Entry 8Q3W (electron microscopy, 3.18 A resolution); this record covers chains C and E of the 12 polymer chains in the assembly.

Chain C (and E):
Molecule: Insertion sequence IS5376 putative ATP-binding protein
Organism: Geobacillus stearothermophilus
Notes: chain E of this document is another copy of the same molecule, construct and numbering; everything in this record applies to it too
Reference sequence: Q45619 (ISTB_GEOSE); residue numbers follow UniProt; this construct covers 1-251
Chain sequence (254 residues; each row starts with the number of its first residue; numbers below 1 keep their minus sign (Gly-2 is residue -2)):
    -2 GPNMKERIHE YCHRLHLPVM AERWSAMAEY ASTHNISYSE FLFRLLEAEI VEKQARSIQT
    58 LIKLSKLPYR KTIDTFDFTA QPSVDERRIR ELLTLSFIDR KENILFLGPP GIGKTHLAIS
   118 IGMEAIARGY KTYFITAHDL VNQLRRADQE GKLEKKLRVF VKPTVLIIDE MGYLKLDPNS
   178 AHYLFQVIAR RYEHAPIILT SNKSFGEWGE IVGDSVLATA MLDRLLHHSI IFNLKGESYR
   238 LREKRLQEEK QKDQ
Unresolved in the structure: -2 to 0, 247-251
Sequence notes: expression tag (-2 to 0)
Metal / ion sites: Mg2+: Thr112 (together with ATP)
Small-molecule neighbours:
  - ATP (adenosine-5'-triphosphate), molecule 1: Tyr66, Lys68, Thr72, Phe73, Asp74, Gln78, Pro106, Pro107, Gly108, Ile109, Gly110, Lys111, Thr112, His113, Glu167, Tyr170, Tyr236, Arg237
  - ATP, molecule 2: Tyr189, Arg221, His224
Curated features (UniProtKB/Swiss-Prot):
  - binding site (ATP): Gly105 to Thr112
What the authors report for this chain:
  - mutagenesis - Y35A, R84A, E167Q, Y170A: decreased catalytic activity
  - mutagenesis - Y170A: unchanged catalytic activity (integration activity)

How chain C and chain E interact:
Contacting residue pairs - 24 pairs, chain C then chain E:
  Glu99(C) - Gln244(E)
  Glu151(C) - Arg143(E)
  Phe182(C) - Tyr170(E)  hydrophobic
  Phe182(C) - Leu171(E)  hydrophobic
  Gln183(C) - Leu171(E)
  Tyr189(C) - Arg237(E)  hydrogen bond
  Val213(C) - Asn199(E)
  Leu214(C) - Tyr170(E)
  Ala217(C) - Pro107(E)  hydrophobic
  Ala217(C) - Tyr170(E)  hydrophobic
  Asp220(C) - Pro107(E)
  Asp220(C) - Ser235(E)  hydrogen bond
  Asp220(C) - Arg237(E)
  Asp220(C) - Leu238(E)
  Arg221(C) - Glu167(E)  salt bridge
  Arg221(C) - Tyr170(E)
  Arg221(C) - Arg237(E)
  Leu223(C) - Lys241(E)
  His224(C) - Arg237(E)
  His224(C) - Glu240(E)  salt bridge
  His225(C) - Glu240(E)
  Ser226(C) - Lys241(E)  hydrogen bond (backbone-side chain)
  Ile228(C) - Lys241(E)
  Ile228(C) - Glu245(E)
Interface residues without a listed pair, chain C (18 interface residues in all): His179, Leu219, Ile227
Interface residues without a listed pair, chain E (15 interface residues in all): His135, Lys200

In short:
Chain C and chain E form an interface of 18 and 15 residues respectively; the contacts include 3 hydrogen
bonds and 2 salt bridges. Among the polar pairs are Arg221(C)-Glu167(E), His224(C)-Glu240(E) and
Tyr189(C)-Arg237(E). The paper reports that Y35A, R84A and E167Q of chain C, among others, reduce catalytic
activity; Y170A of chain C leaves catalytic activity (integration activity) unchanged.
Both chains are Insertion sequence IS5376 putative ATP-binding protein (Geobacillus stearothermophilus). Entry
8Q3W (ATP-bound IstB in complex to duplex DNA) was determined by electron microscopy, deposited together with
8Q4D.
